Entry 1BWB (X-ray diffraction, 1.80 A resolution); this record covers chains A and B.

[Chain A (and B)]
Protein: Protein (HIV-1 protease)
From: Human immunodeficiency virus 1
Notes: EC 3.4.23.16; chain B of this document is another copy of the same molecule, construct and numbering; everything in this record applies to it too
UniProtKB: P04585 (POL_HV1H2); residues 1-99 here correspond to UniProt positions 57-155 (UniProt number = residue number + 56)
Chain sequence (99 residues; row label = number of the first residue in the row):
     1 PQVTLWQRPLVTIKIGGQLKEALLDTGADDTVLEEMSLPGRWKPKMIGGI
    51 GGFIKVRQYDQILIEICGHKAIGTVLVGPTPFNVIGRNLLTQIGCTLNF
Construct notes: engineered mutation F82 (Val138 in P04585), V84 (Ile140 in P04585)
Ligand contacts: 146 ([4R-(4alpha,5alpha,6alpha,7alpha)]-3,3'-{{tetrahydro-5,6-dihydroxy-2-oxo-4,7-bis(phenylmethyl)-1H-1,3-diazepine-1,3(2h)-diyl]bis(methylene)]bis[n-1H-benzimidazol-2-ylbenzamide]): R8, L23, D25, G27, A28, D29, D30, V32, K45, M46, I47, G48, G49, I50, P81, V84

[How chain A and chain B interact]
Contacting residue pairs (94; chain A residue first):
  P1(A) - L97(B)
  P1(A) - N98(B)
  P1(A) - F99(B)  hydrogen bond (backbone-backbone)
  Q2(A) - T96(B)
  Q2(A) - L97(B)
  Q2(A) - N98(B)
  V3(A) - T96(B)
  V3(A) - L97(B)  hydrogen bond (backbone-backbone)
  V3(A) - F99(B)  hydrophobic
  T4(A) - T96(B)
  L5(A) - T26(B)
  L5(A) - R87(B)  hydrogen bond (backbone-side chain)
  L5(A) - L90(B)  hydrophobic
  L5(A) - T91(B)  hydrogen bond (backbone-side chain)
  L5(A) - C95(B)
  W6(A) - R87(B)  hydrogen bond (backbone-side chain)
  W6(A) - T91(B)
  Q7(A) - R87(B)
  R8(A) - D29(B)  salt bridge
  R8(A) - R87(B)
  P9(A) - T26(B)
  L23(A) - G27(B)
  L24(A) - T26(B)  hydrogen bond (backbone-side chain)
  L24(A) - L97(B)  hydrophobic
  L24(A) - F99(B)  hydrophobic
  D25(A) - D25(B)
  D25(A) - T26(B)
  D25(A) - G27(B)
  T26(A) - L5(B)
  T26(A) - P9(B)
  T26(A) - L24(B)  hydrogen bond (side chain-backbone)
  T26(A) - D25(B)
  T26(A) - T26(B)  hydrogen bond (side chain-backbone)
  T26(A) - L97(B)
  G27(A) - L23(B)
  G27(A) - D25(B)
  D29(A) - R8(B)  salt bridge
  G49(A) - I50(B)
  G49(A) - P81(B)
  I50(A) - G49(B)
  I50(A) - I50(B)  hydrogen bond (backbone-backbone)
  I50(A) - G52(B)
  I50(A) - T80(B)
  G51(A) - I50(B)
  G51(A) - G51(B)
  G51(A) - G52(B)
  G51(A) - I54(B)
  G52(A) - I50(B)
  G52(A) - G51(B)
  I54(A) - G51(B)
  C67(A) - F99(B)  hydrophobic
  T80(A) - I50(B)
  P81(A) - G49(B)
  R87(A) - L5(B)  hydrogen bond (side chain-backbone)
  R87(A) - W6(B)  hydrogen bond (side chain-backbone)
  R87(A) - Q7(B)  hydrogen bond (side chain-backbone)
  R87(A) - R8(B)
  L90(A) - L5(B)  hydrophobic
  T91(A) - L5(B)
  T91(A) - W6(B)
  I93(A) - F99(B)
  G94(A) - N98(B)
  G94(A) - F99(B)
  C95(A) - L5(B)
  C95(A) - L97(B)  hydrophobic
  C95(A) - N98(B)
  C95(A) - F99(B)  hydrophobic
  T96(A) - Q2(B)
  T96(A) - V3(B)  hydrogen bond (side chain-backbone)
  T96(A) - T4(B)
  T96(A) - T96(B)
  T96(A) - L97(B)
  T96(A) - N98(B)  hydrogen bond (backbone-backbone)
  L97(A) - P1(B)
  L97(A) - Q2(B)
  L97(A) - V3(B)  hydrogen bond (backbone-backbone)
  L97(A) - L24(B)  hydrophobic
  L97(A) - T26(B)
  L97(A) - C95(B)  hydrophobic
  L97(A) - T96(B)
  L97(A) - L97(B)  hydrophobic
  N98(A) - P1(B)
  N98(A) - Q2(B)
  N98(A) - G94(B)
  N98(A) - C95(B)
  N98(A) - T96(B)  hydrogen bond (backbone-backbone)
  N98(A) - N98(B)
  F99(A) - P1(B)  hydrogen bond (backbone-backbone)
  F99(A) - L24(B)  hydrophobic
  F99(A) - C67(B)  hydrophobic
  F99(A) - H69(B)
  F99(A) - I93(B)
  F99(A) - G94(B)
  F99(A) - C95(B)  hydrophobic
Interface residues without a listed pair, chain A (38 interface residues in all): V11, V32, G48, F53, H69
Interface residues without a listed pair, chain B (39 interface residues in all): V11, V32, I47, G48, F53

[Overview]
Chain A and chain B form an interface of 38 and 39 residues respectively, with 17 hydrogen bonds and 2 salt
bridges. Polar contacts include R8(A)-D29(B), L5(A)-R87(B) and L5(A)-T91(B). Chain A binds compound 146.
Chain A and chain B are both Protein (HIV-1 protease) (Human immunodeficiency virus 1); the structure, HIV-1
protease (V82F/I84V) double mutant complexed with SD146 of dupont pharmaceuticals, was determined by X-ray
diffraction, deposited together with 1BWA, 1BV7 and 1BV9.
